PDB entry 9AXD | electron microscopy, 3.80 A resolution | chains B and C of the 8 polymer chains in the assembly

== Chain B ==
Molecule: Transmembrane protein gp41
Source organism: Human immunodeficiency virus 1
UniProt: Q2N0S6 (Q2N0S6_9HIV1); residues 510-664 here correspond to UniProt positions 507-661 (UniProt number = residue number - 3)
Amino-acid sequence (155 residues; each row starts with the number of its first residue):
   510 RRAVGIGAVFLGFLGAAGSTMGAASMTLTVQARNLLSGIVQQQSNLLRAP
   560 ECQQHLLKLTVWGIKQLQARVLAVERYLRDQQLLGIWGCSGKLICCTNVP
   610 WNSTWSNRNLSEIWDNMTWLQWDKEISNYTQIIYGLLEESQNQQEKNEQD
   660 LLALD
Not modelled in the structure: 510-520, 664
Disulfides: Cys598-Cys604
Covalently attached groups: N-acetylglucosamine (NAG) linked to Asn611, Asn637
Differences from the reference sequence: conflict Arg510 (Lys507 in Q2N0S6), Pro559 (Ile556 in Q2N0S6), Cys561 (Ala558 in Q2N0S6), Cys605 (Thr602 in Q2N0S6), Thr613 (Ser610 in Q2N0S6)

== Chain C ==
Molecule: Surface protein gp120
Source organism: Human immunodeficiency virus 1
UniProt: Q2N0S6 (Q2N0S6_9HIV1); the author numbering skips numbers that UniProt does not, so the offset changes along the chain: 31-397 = UniProt 30-396; 399-510 = UniProt 397-508
Amino-acid sequence (514 residues; each row starts with the number of its first residue; note: 1 number in that range is skipped by the numbering (no residue carries it; nothing is unmodelled there); numbers below 1 keep their minus sign (Met-4 is residue -4)):
    -4 MDAMKRGLCCVLLLCGAVFVSPSQEIHARFRRGARAENLWVTVYYGVPVW
    46 KDAETTLFCASDAKAYETKKHNVWATHCCVPTDPNPQEIHLENVTEEFNM
    96 WKNNMVEQMHTDIISLWDQSLKPCVKLTPLCVTLQCTNVTNNITDDMRGE
   146 LKNCSFNMTTELRDKKQKVYSLFYRLDVVQINENQGNRSNNSNKEYRLIN
   196 CNTSAITQACPKVSFEPIPIHYCAPAGFAILKCKDKKFNGTGPCTNVSTV
   246 QCTHGIKPVVSTQLLLNGSLAEEEVIIRSENITNNAKNILVQLNESVQIN
   296 CTRPNNNTRKSIRIGPGQWFYATGDIIGDIRQAHCNVSKATWNETLGKVV
   346 KQLRKHFGNNTIIRFANSSGGDLEVTTHSFNCGGEFFYCNTSGLFNSTWI
   396 SN
   399 TSVQGSNSTGSNDSITLPCRIKQIINMWQRIGQAMYAPPIQGVIRCVSNI
   449 TGLILTRDGGSTNSTTETFRPGGGDMRDNWRSELYKYKVVKIEPLGVAPT
   499 RCKRRVVGRRRR
Not modelled in the structure: -4 to 32, 180-187, 399-408, 504-510
Disulfides: Cys54-Cys73, Cys119-Cys205, Cys126-Cys196, Cys131-Cys149, Cys218-Cys247, Cys228-Cys239, Cys296-Cys330, Cys377-Cys444, Cys384-Cys417
Covalently attached groups: N-acetylglucosamine (NAG) linked to Asn88, Asn133, Asn137, Asn148, Asn152, Asn197, Asn234, Asn241, Asn276, Asn289, Asn295, Asn301, Asn331, Asn338, Asn362, Asn385, Asn391, Asn447; glycan linked to Asn262
Differences from the reference sequence: initiating methionine (-4); expression tag (-3 to 30); conflict Lys64 (Glu63 in Q2N0S6), Cys73 (Ala72 in Q2N0S6), Thr240 (Pro239 in Q2N0S6), Asn241 (Ser240 in Q2N0S6), Ile271 (Met270 in Q2N0S6), Leu288 (Phe287 in Q2N0S6), Glu290 (Thr289 in Q2N0S6), Ser291 (Pro290 in Q2N0S6), Trp314 (Ala313 in Q2N0S6), Asn331 (Thr330 in Q2N0S6), Cys500 (Ala498 in Q2N0S6), Arg508 (Glu506 in Q2N0S6), Arg509 (Lys507 in Q2N0S6)

== How chain B and chain C interact ==
Pairs across the interface (7):
  Gln658(B) - Tyr39(C)  hydrogen bond
  Gln658(B) - Cys500(C)
  Leu661(B) - Cys500(C)  hydrophobic
  Leu661(B) - Lys501(C)
  Leu661(B) - Arg503(C)
  Ala662(B) - Arg499(C)
  Ala662(B) - Cys500(C)
Interface residues without a listed pair, chain B (4 interface residues in all): Leu660
Interface residues without a listed pair, chain C (7 interface residues in all): Thr37, Thr498

== Summary ==
4 residues of chain B and 7 residues of chain C are in contact, with 1 hydrogen bond. Its one hydrogen-bonded
contact is Gln658(B)-Tyr39(C). Covalently linked N-acetylglucosamine: at Asn611(B) and Asn637(B).
Here chain B is Transmembrane protein gp41 and chain C is Surface protein gp120, both from Human
immunodeficiency virus 1. Entry 9AXD (HIV BG505.v5.2 (N289/N241) SOSIP Env in Complex with gp120-Interface pAb
from Rh.33203) was determined by electron microscopy, deposited together with 9ATZ, 9AXI, 9AXK, 9AY6, 9AYS and
9AYV.
